Entry 5V8E (X-ray diffraction, 2.20 A resolution); this record covers chain A.

Chain A:
Protein: Bacillus cereus PatB1
Source organism: Bacillus cereus (strain ATCC 10987 / NRS 248)
UniProtKB: Q73CU0 (Q73CU0_BACC1); residues 88-396 here = UniProt positions 88-396
Sequence (309 residues; row label = number of the first residue in the row):
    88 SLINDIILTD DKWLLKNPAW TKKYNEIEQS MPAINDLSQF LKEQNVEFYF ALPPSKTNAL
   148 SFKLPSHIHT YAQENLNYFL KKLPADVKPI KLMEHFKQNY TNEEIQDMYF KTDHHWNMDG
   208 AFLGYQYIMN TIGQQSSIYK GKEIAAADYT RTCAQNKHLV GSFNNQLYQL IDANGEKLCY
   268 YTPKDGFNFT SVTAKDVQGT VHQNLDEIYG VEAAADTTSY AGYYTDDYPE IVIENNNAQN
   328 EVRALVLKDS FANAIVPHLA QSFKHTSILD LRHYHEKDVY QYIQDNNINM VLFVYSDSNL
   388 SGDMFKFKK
Unresolved in the structure: 88-90, 396
Sequence notes: engineered mutation Ala-232 (Lys in Q73CU0), Ala-233 (Lys in Q73CU0), Ala-234 (Glu in Q73CU0), Ala-300 (Lys in Q73CU0), Ala-301 (Gln in Q73CU0), Ala-302 (Lys in Q73CU0)
Disulfides: Cys-240/Cys-266

Overview:
Chain A is Bacillus cereus PatB1 (Bacillus cereus (strain ATCC 10987 / NRS 248)); the structure, Structure of
Bacillus cereus PatB1, was determined by X-ray diffraction together with 5V8D from the same study.
